Entry 9H1K (X-ray diffraction, 1.89 A resolution); this record covers chains B and C of the 3 polymer chains in the assembly.

Chain B:
Molecule: 23S rRNA methyltransferase
From: Thermus thermophilus HB27
Notes: EC 2.1.1.-
UniProtKB: Q72GY4 (Q72GY4_THET2); residues 1-260 here = UniProt positions 1-260
Sequence (280 residues; numbered -19 to 260; the number before each row is that of its first residue; numbers below 1 keep their minus sign (Met-19 is residue -19)):
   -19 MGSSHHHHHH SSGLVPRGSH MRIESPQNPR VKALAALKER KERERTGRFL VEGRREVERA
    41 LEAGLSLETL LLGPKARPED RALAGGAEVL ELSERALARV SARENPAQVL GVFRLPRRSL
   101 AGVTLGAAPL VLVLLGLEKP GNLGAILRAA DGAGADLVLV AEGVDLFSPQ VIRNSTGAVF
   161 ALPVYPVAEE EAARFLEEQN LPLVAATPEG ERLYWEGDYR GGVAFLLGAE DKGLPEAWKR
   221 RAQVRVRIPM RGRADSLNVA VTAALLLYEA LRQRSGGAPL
Unresolved in the structure: -19 to 0
Differences from the reference sequence: initiating methionine (-19); expression tag (-18 to 0)
Small-molecule neighbours: S-adenosylhomocysteine (SAH): Ala186, Thr187, Pro188, Glu189, Leu207, Gly208, Ala209, Glu210, Gly213, Leu214, Val226, Arg227, Ile228, Met230, Ser236, Leu237, Val239, Thr242
Reported in the primary citation:
  - binding site for S-adenosylhomocysteine: Pro188, Ile228, Met230, Leu237
  - conformationally variable residues (domain motion): Glu84
  - binding site for the 59-nt RNA strand (chain C): Lys18 to Lys21, Arg35, Arg39, Ala78 to Glu84, Ala82 to Asn85, Gly121, Asn122, Arg128, Arg153, Asn154, Thr156, Asp235, Ser236, Asn238
  - catalytic residues: Arg128
  - catalytic residues: Ser236 (proposed by the authors, not directly observed)
  - mutagenesis - N122A, R128A, R153A, N154A, N238A: decreased binding to the 59-nt RNA strand (chain C)
  - mutagenesis - K18A, E84A, N85A: unchanged catalytic activity with the 59-nt RNA strand (chain C)
  - mutagenesis - R35A, R39A, R83A, R153A, N154A, T156A, S236A: decreased catalytic activity with the 59-nt RNA strand (chain C)
  - mutagenesis - N122A, R128A, D235A, N238A: abolished catalytic activity with the 59-nt RNA strand (chain C)

Chain C:
Molecule: 59-nt RNA strand
From: Thermus thermophilus HB27
Sequence (59 nucleotides; numbered 2513 to 2571; the number before each row is that of its first residue):
  2513 GUCGCAUCCU GGGGCUGAAG AAGGUCCCAA GGGUUGGGCU GUUCGCCCAU UAAAGCGGC
Unresolved in the structure: 2523-2542, 2564-2566

Chain B / chain C interface:
Residue-residue contacts (36; chain B residue first):
  Glu4(B) - G2513(C)  base contact
  Ser5(B) - G2513(C)  base contact
  Pro6(B) - G2513(C)  base contact
  Gln7(B) - C2571(C)  base contact
  Arg35(B) - U2552(C)  salt bridge to the phosphate
  Arg75(B) - G2513(C)  hydrogen bond to the base
  Arg75(B) - U2514(C)  hydrogen bond to the base
  Arg75(B) - G2570(C)  base contact
  Ala82(B) - U2555(C)  hydrogen bond to the base
  Arg83(B) - C2551(C)  base contact
  Arg83(B) - U2554(C)  hydrogen bond to the base
  Arg83(B) - G2557(C)  base contact
  Glu84(B) - G2557(C)  hydrogen bond to the base
  Glu84(B) - C2558(C)  hydrogen bond to the base
  Asn85(B) - G2549(C)  hydrogen bond to the base
  Asn85(B) - G2550(C)  hydrogen bond to the base
  Asn85(B) - C2551(C)  hydrogen bond to the base
  Asn85(B) - G2557(C)  hydrogen bond to the base
  Gly121(B) - G2553(C)  base contact
  Gly121(B) - U2555(C)  phosphate contact
  Asn122(B) - G2553(C)  hydrogen bond to the base
  Ala125(B) - G2553(C)  base contact
  Arg128(B) - U2552(C)  hydrogen bond to the sugar
  Arg128(B) - G2553(C)  salt bridge to the phosphate
  Pro149(B) - U2554(C)  base contact
  Pro149(B) - U2555(C)  base contact
  Gln150(B) - U2554(C)  sugar contact
  Gln150(B) - U2555(C)  base contact
  Arg153(B) - C2551(C)  hydrogen bond to the base
  Arg153(B) - U2554(C)  salt bridge to the phosphate
  Arg153(B) - G2557(C)  base contact
  Asn154(B) - G2553(C)  hydrogen bond to the base
  Asn154(B) - U2554(C)  hydrogen bond to the sugar
  Asn154(B) - U2555(C)  phosphate contact
  Thr156(B) - U2552(C)  base contact
  Ala240(B) - G2553(C)  base contact
Other interface residues (no listed pair), chain B (22 interface residues in all): Glu32, Arg39

In short:
22 residues of chain B and 13 residues of chain C are in contact, with 15 hydrogen bonds and 3 salt bridges.
Polar contacts include Arg75(B)-G2513(C), Arg75(B)-U2514(C) and Ala82(B)-U2555(C). The paper reports catalytic
residues Arg128(B) and Ser236(B); R35A, R39A and R83A of chain B, among others, reduce catalytic activity with
the 59-nt RNA strand (chain C); 14 substitutions were tested in all.
Here chain B is 23S rRNA methyltransferase and chain C is a 59-nt RNA strand, both from Thermus thermophilus
HB27. Entry 9H1K (RlmR 23S rRNA methyltransferase from Thermus thermophilus in complex with rRNA and
S-adenosyl-L-homocysteine (SAH)) was determined by X-ray diffraction, deposited together with 9MUJ and 9MUK.
